Entry 1OR3 (X-ray diffraction, 1.73 A resolution); this record covers chain A.

[Chain A]
Protein: Protein (apolipoprotein E)
From: Homo sapiens
Notes: fragment: receptor binding domain
UniProtKB: P02649 (APOE_HUMAN); residues 1-165 here correspond to UniProt positions 19-183 (UniProt number = residue number + 18)
Amino-acid sequence (165 residues; each row starts with the number of its first residue):
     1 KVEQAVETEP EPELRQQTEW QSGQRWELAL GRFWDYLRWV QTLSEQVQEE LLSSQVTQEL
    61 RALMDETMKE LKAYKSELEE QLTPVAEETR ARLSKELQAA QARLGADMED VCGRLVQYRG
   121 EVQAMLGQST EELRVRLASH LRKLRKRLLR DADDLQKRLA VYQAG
Disordered / not traced: 1-21, 84-90, 165
Curated features (UniProtKB/Swiss-Prot):
  - region: His-140 to Arg-150 (LDL and other lipoprotein receptors binding)
  - binding site (heparin): Leu-144 to Arg-147
  - modified residue: Met-125 (Methionine sulfoxide), Ser-129 (Phosphoserine)
  - glycosylation: Thr-8 (O-linked (GalNAc...) threonine), Thr-18 (O-linked (GalNAc...) threonine), Lys-75 (N-linked (Glc) (glycation) lysine)

[Summary]
Curated annotation (UniProt) lists 4 heparin-binding residues.
Chain A is Protein (apolipoprotein E) (Homo sapiens); the structure, Apolipoprotein E3 (APOE3), trigonal
truncation mutant 165, was determined by X-ray diffraction (same publication as 1OR2 and 1BZ4).
